Entry 1OWF (X-ray diffraction, 1.95 A resolution); this record covers chains A and B of the 5 polymer chains in the assembly.

== Chain A ==
Protein: Integration Host Factor Alpha-subunit
From: Escherichia coli
Reference sequence: P0A6X7 (IHFA_ECOLI); residues 1-99 here = UniProt positions 1-99
Amino-acid sequence (99 residues; each row starts with the number of its first residue):
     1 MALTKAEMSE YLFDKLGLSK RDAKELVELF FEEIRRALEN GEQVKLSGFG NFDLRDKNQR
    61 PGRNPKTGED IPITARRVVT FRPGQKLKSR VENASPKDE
Unresolved in the structure: 1, 98-99

== Chain B ==
Protein: Integration Host Factor beta-subunit
From: Escherichia coli
Reference sequence: P0A6Y1 (IHFB_ECOLI); numbering as in UniProt (aligned over 1-94)
Amino-acid sequence (94 residues; numbered 1 to 94; the number before each row is that of its first residue):
     1 MTKSELIERL ATQQSHIPAK TVEDAVKEML EHMASTLAQG ERIAIRGFGS FSLHYRAPRT
    61 GRNPKTGDKV ELEGKYVPHF KPGKELRDRA NIYG
Differences from the reference sequence: engineered mutation Ala44 (Glu in P0A6Y1)

== Interface between chain A and chain B ==
Contacting residue pairs (99; chain A residue first):
  Ala2(A) with Glu41(B); Arg42(B)
  Leu3(A) with His32(B); Met33(B), hydrophobic; Thr36(B); Arg42(B), hydrogen bond (backbone-backbone); Ile43(B); Ala44(B), hydrogen bond (backbone-backbone)
  Lys5(A) with Ile45(B)
  Glu7(A) with His32(B)
  Met8(A) with Met29(B), hydrophobic; His32(B); Met33(B), hydrophobic
  Tyr11(A) with Glu28(B); His32(B)
  Leu12(A) with Ala25(B); Glu28(B)
  Leu16(A) with Asp24(B); Ala25(B)
  Leu18(A) with Thr21(B)
  Asp22(A) with His16(B), salt bridge; Ile17(B)
  Glu25(A) with His16(B), salt bridge; Ile17(B)
  Leu26(A) with Ile17(B), hydrophobic; Ala25(B), hydrophobic
  Val27(A) with Met29(B), hydrophobic
  Leu29(A) with Leu10(B); Gln13(B); Gln14(B)
  Phe30(A) with Leu6(B), hydrophobic; Met29(B), hydrophobic; Leu30(B), hydrophobic
  Phe31(A) with Ile45(B), hydrophobic; Phe48(B), hydrophobic
  Glu32(A) with Arg89(B), salt bridge
  Glu33(A) with Met1(B); Leu6(B); Arg9(B); Leu10(B); Gln13(B), hydrogen bond
  Ile34(A) with Phe48(B), hydrophobic
  Arg35(A) with Gly47(B), hydrogen bond (side chain-backbone); Phe48(B); Glu85(B), salt bridge; Leu86(B); Arg89(B)
  Arg36(A) with Gln13(B); Arg89(B)
  Leu38(A) with Leu86(B), hydrophobic
  Glu39(A) with Arg89(B), salt bridge
  Glu42(A) with Met1(B), hydrogen bond (side chain-backbone); Arg9(B), salt bridge
  Gln43(A) with Met1(B), hydrogen bond (backbone-backbone)
  Val44(A) with Met1(B)
  Lys45(A) with Met1(B), hydrogen bond (backbone-backbone); Thr2(B); Lys3(B), hydrogen bond (backbone-backbone)
  Leu46(A) with Lys3(B); Leu30(B), hydrophobic
  Ser47(A) with Lys3(B)
  Phe49(A) with Leu30(B), hydrophobic; Phe51(B), hydrophobic
  Phe52(A) with Phe48(B), hydrophobic; Phe51(B), hydrophobic; Phe80(B), hydrophobic
  Asp56(A) with Tyr93(B)
  Ala75(A) with Tyr93(B); Gly94(B)
  Arg76(A) with Asn91(B)
  Arg77(A) with Ala90(B); Asn91(B), hydrogen bond (backbone-side chain); Ile92(B)
  Val79(A) with Pro82(B); Ala90(B), hydrophobic
  Phe81(A) with Phe51(B), hydrophobic; Phe80(B), hydrophobic
  Pro83(A) with Pro78(B), hydrophobic
  Arg90(A) with Glu31(B), salt bridge; Ala34(B); Ser35(B); Ala38(B)
  Val91(A) with Leu37(B), hydrophobic; Ala38(B); Leu53(B), hydrophobic; Tyr76(B)
  Glu92(A) with Lys75(B); Tyr76(B), hydrogen bond (backbone-backbone)
  Ala94(A) with Leu37(B); Ala38(B); Leu53(B), hydrophobic; Tyr76(B)
  Ser95(A) with Gln39(B); Gly40(B)
  Pro96(A) with Gly40(B); Tyr76(B)
  Lys97(A) with Gln39(B), hydrogen bond; Gly40(B), hydrogen bond (backbone-backbone); Glu41(B)
Other interface residues (no listed pair), chain A (51 interface residues in all): Thr4, Lys15, Ala37, Leu54, Leu87, Lys88
Other interface residues (no listed pair), chain B (50 interface residues in all): Val22, Val26

== In short ==
The interface between chain A and chain B involves 51 residues on one side and 50 on the other; the contacts
include 12 hydrogen bonds and 7 salt bridges. Polar pairs include Asp22(A)-His16(B), Glu25(A)-His16(B) and
Glu32(A)-Arg89(B).
Chain A is Integration Host Factor Alpha-subunit and chain B is Integration Host Factor beta-subunit, both
from Escherichia coli; the structure, Crystal structure of a mutant IHF (BetaE44A) complexed with the native
H' Site, was determined by X-ray diffraction, deposited together with 1OUZ and 1OWG.
